Entry 9MN5 (electron microscopy, 3.04 A resolution); this record covers chains A and N of the 5 polymer chains in the assembly.

[Chain A]
Molecule: Transcription factor A, mitochondrial
From: Homo sapiens
UniProtKB: Q00059 (TFAM_HUMAN); residues 0-245 here correspond to UniProt positions 1-246 (UniProt number = residue number + 1)
Sequence (246 residues; numbered 0 to 245; the number before each row is that of its first residue; numbering starts at 0):
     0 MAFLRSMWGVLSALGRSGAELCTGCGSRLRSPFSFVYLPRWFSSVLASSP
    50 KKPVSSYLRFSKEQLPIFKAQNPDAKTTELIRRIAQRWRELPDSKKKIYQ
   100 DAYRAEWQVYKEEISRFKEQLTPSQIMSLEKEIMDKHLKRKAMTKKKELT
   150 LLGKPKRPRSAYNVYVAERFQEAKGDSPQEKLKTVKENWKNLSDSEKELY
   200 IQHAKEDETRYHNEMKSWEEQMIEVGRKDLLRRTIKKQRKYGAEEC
Unresolved in the structure: 0-41, 234-245
Differences from the reference sequence: conflict Ser48 (Cys49 in Q00059)
Curated features (UniProtKB/Swiss-Prot):
  - DNA-binding region: Pro49 to Lys117 (HMG box 1), Pro154 to Glu218 (HMG box 2)
  - site (Intercalates between bases and promotes DNA bending): Leu57, Leu181
  - modified residue: Ser54 (Phosphoserine), Ser55 (Phosphoserine), Ser60 (Phosphoserine), Thr121 (Phosphothreonine), Ser159 (Phosphoserine), Ser192 (Phosphoserine), Ser194 (Phosphoserine)

[Chain N]
Molecule: Non-Template strand
Sequence (60 nucleotides; numbered -9 to 50; the number before each row is that of its first residue; numbers below 1 keep their minus sign (DG-9 is residue -9)):
    -9 GAAAATAATGTGTTAGTTGGGGGGTGACTGTTAAAAGTGCATACCGCCAA
    41 AAGATAGGCC
Unresolved in the structure: -9 to 0

[Interface between chain A and chain N]
Pairs across the interface (24):
  Ser54(A) with DA23(N), sugar contact
  Tyr56(A) with DT22(N), phosphate contact; DA23(N), phosphate contact
  Leu57(A) with DT21(N), base contact; DT22(N), sugar contact
  Ser60(A) with DT21(N), hydrogen bond to the base
  Thr76(A) with DT19(N), base contact
  Thr77(A) with DT19(N), phosphate contact; DG20(N), phosphate contact
  Ile80(A) with DG20(N), sugar contact
  Arg81(A) with DG20(N), salt bridge to the phosphate
  Ala84(A) with DT21(N), sugar contact
  Trp87(A) with DT21(N), phosphate contact; DT22(N), hydrogen bond to the phosphate
  Lys138(A) with DG16(N), salt bridge to the phosphate
  Pro154(A) with DT8(N), phosphate contact
  Lys155(A) with DT8(N), phosphate contact; DG9(N), salt bridge to the phosphate
  Arg156(A) with DG6(N), base contact; DT7(N), hydrogen bond to the base; DT8(N), sugar contact
  Tyr161(A) with DG9(N), base contact
  Asn162(A) with DT8(N), hydrogen bond to the base
  Leu181(A) with DG10(N), base contact
Also at the interface, not in a pair above, chain A (23 interface residues in all): Arg88, Pro157, Arg158, Val165, Phe169, Gln178
Also at the interface, not in a pair above, chain N (13 interface residues in all): DG11, DT15

[Summary]
23 residues of chain A and 13 residues of chain N are in contact; the contacts include 4 hydrogen bonds and 3
salt bridges. Among the polar pairs are Ser60(A)-DT21(N), Arg156(A)-DT7(N) and Asn162(A)-DT8(N). Curated
annotation (UniProt) lists a DNA-binding region on chain A.
Chain A is Transcription factor A, mitochondrial (Homo sapiens) and chain N is Non-Template strand; the
structure, Structure of the human mitochondrial open transcription initiation complex, IC0, was determined by
electron microscopy together with 9MN4, 9MN6, 9MN7, 9MN8, 9MN9 and 9MNA from the same study.
